1QVZ - chains A and B; structure by X-ray diffraction, 1.85 A resolution.

Chain A (and B):
Name: YDR533c protein
Source organism: Saccharomyces cerevisiae
Notes: chain B of this document is another copy of the same molecule, construct and numbering; everything in this record applies to it too
UniProtKB: Q04432 (HSP31_YEAST); residues 1-237 here = UniProt positions 1-237
Amino-acid sequence (237 residues; each row starts with the number of its first residue):
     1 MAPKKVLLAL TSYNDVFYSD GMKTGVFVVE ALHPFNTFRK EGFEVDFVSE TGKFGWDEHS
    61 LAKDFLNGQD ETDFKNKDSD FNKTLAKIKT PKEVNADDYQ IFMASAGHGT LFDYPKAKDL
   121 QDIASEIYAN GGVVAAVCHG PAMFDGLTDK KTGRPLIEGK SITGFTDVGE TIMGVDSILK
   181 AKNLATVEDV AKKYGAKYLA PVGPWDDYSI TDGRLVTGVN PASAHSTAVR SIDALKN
Not modelled in the structure: 1
Modified residues: Mse-22, Mse-103, Mse-143, Mse-173 (selenomethionine; parent Met); Cys-138 (s-hydroxycysteine; CSO)
Construct notes: engineered mutation Mse-22 (Ala in Q04432), Mse-103 (Phe in Q04432), Mse-143 (Ile in Q04432), Mse-173 (Leu in Q04432); modified residue (138)
Curated features (UniProtKB/Swiss-Prot):
  - active site: Cys-138, His-139, Glu-170
  - modified residue: Cys-138 (Cysteine sulfinic acid (-SO2H))
From the paper describing this entry:
  - catalytic residues: Gly-107, Cys-138, His-139, Glu-170
  - contacts within the chain: Cys-138/His-139, Glu-30/Cys-138, His-139/Glu-170 (hydrogen bond)
  - post-translational modification sites: Cys-138
  - self-association interface (contacts with another copy of this molecule); pairs are residue here / residue on that copy: Gly-159/Lys-197, Ser-161/Ser-161, Lys-197/Asp-212, Ala-200/Arg-230, Ser-209/Tyr-208, Gly-159, Leu-199, Leu-199, Ser-209, Ile-210, Val-229

Chain A / chain B interface:
Residue-residue contacts (32):
  Gly-159(A) / Lys-197(B)  hydrogen bond (backbone-side chain)
  Lys-160(A) / Lys-197(B)
  Ser-161(A) / Ser-161(B)  hydrogen bond
  Ser-161(A) / Lys-197(B)
  Ser-161(A) / Leu-199(B)
  Lys-197(A) / Gly-159(B)  hydrogen bond (side chain-backbone)
  Lys-197(A) / Lys-160(B)
  Lys-197(A) / Ser-161(B)
  Lys-197(A) / Asp-212(B)  salt bridge
  Leu-199(A) / Ser-161(B)
  Leu-199(A) / Leu-199(B)  hydrophobic
  Leu-199(A) / Ile-210(B)  hydrophobic
  Leu-199(A) / Thr-211(B)
  Ala-200(A) / Arg-230(B)  hydrogen bond (backbone-side chain)
  Pro-201(A) / Arg-230(B)
  Val-202(A) / Val-229(B)  hydrophobic
  Val-202(A) / Arg-230(B)
  Tyr-208(A) / Tyr-208(B)  hydrophobic
  Tyr-208(A) / Ser-209(B)  hydrogen bond (side chain-backbone)
  Tyr-208(A) / Ile-210(B)
  Tyr-208(A) / Arg-230(B)  hydrogen bond
  Ser-209(A) / Tyr-208(B)  hydrogen bond (backbone-side chain)
  Ile-210(A) / Leu-199(B)  hydrophobic
  Ile-210(A) / Tyr-208(B)
  Ile-210(A) / Ile-210(B)  hydrophobic
  Thr-211(A) / Leu-199(B)
  Asp-212(A) / Lys-197(B)  salt bridge
  Val-229(A) / Val-202(B)  hydrophobic
  Arg-230(A) / Ala-200(B)  hydrogen bond (side chain-backbone)
  Arg-230(A) / Pro-201(B)
  Arg-230(A) / Val-202(B)
  Arg-230(A) / Tyr-208(B)  hydrogen bond
Also at the interface, not in a pair above, chain A (16 interface residues in all): Asp-233

In short:
16 residues of chain A face 15 of chain B across their interface; the contacts include 9 hydrogen bonds and 2
salt bridges. Among the polar pairs are Lys-197(A)/Asp-212(B), Gly-159(A)/Lys-197(B) and
Ser-161(A)/Ser-161(B). From UniProt: 3 active-site residues on chain A. From the paper: catalytic residues
Gly-107(A), Cys-138(A) and His-139(A) among others; a modification site at Cys-138(A).
Both chains are YDR533c protein (Saccharomyces cerevisiae). Entry 1QVZ (Crystal structure of the S. cerevisiae
YDR533c protein) was determined by X-ray diffraction, deposited together with 1QVV and 1QVW.
